8PTG - chains D and R of the 7 polymer chains in the assembly; structure by electron microscopy, 2.90 A resolution.

== Chain D ==
Protein: Transcription termination factor Rho
Source organism: Escherichia coli
Notes: EC 3.6.4.-
Reference sequence: P0AG30 (RHO_ECOLI); residues 1-419 here = UniProt positions 1-419
Amino-acid sequence (419 residues; each row starts with the number of its first residue):
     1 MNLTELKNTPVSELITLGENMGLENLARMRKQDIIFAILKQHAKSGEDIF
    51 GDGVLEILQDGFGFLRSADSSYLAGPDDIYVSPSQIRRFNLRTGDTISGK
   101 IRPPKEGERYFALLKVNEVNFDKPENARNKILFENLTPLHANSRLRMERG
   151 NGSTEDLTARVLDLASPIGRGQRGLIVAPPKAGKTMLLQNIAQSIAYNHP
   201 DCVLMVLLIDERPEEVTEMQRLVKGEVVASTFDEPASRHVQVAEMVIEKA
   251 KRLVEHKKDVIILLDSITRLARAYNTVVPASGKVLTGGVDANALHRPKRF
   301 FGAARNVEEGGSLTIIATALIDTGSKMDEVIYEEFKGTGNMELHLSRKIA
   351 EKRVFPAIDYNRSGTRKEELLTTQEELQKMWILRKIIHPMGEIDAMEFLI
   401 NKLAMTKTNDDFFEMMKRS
Ion coordination: Mg2+: Thr185 (together with ADP)
Residues lining bound ligands:
  - ADP / beryllium trifluoride, molecule 1: Thr158, Pro179, Pro180, Lys181, Ala182, Gly183, Lys184, Thr185, Met186, Arg212, Glu215, Leu320, Phe355
  - ADP / beryllium trifluoride, molecule 2: Lys336, Gly337, Thr365, Arg366, Lys367, Glu369
Swiss-Prot annotation at these positions:
  - region: Gly61 to Arg66 (RNA-binding 1), Asp78 to Tyr80 (RNA-binding 1), Glu108 to Tyr110 (RNA-binding 1), Val284 to Gly288 (RNA-binding 2)
  - binding site (ATP): Gly169 to Gly174, Lys181 to Met186, Arg212
  - site: Lys326 (RNA-binding 2)
  - mutagenesis: Phe62 (F62L/A: Defective for RNA-binding), Phe64 (F64L/A: Defective for RNA-binding), Lys181 (K181Q: Partial loss of ATPase, helicase and termination activity), Lys184 (K184Q: Improves ATPase and helicase activity but reduced termination activity), Cys202 (C202G/S: Does not affect the kinetics of ATP hydrolysis and inhibition by bicyclomycin), Asp265 (D265N: Loss of ATPase activity, helicase and termination activity)
From the paper describing this entry:
  - binding site for rut RNA (chain R): Phe62, Pro83, Ser84, Gln85, Arg87, Arg88, Lys115
  - mutagenesis - R88E: abolished binding to rut RNA (chain R)
  - mutagenesis - K115E: decreased binding to rut RNA (chain R)
  - mutagenesis - F89S: unchanged binding to rut RNA (chain R)
  - self-association interface (contacts with another copy of this molecule): Lys283

== Chain R ==
Molecule: rut RNA
Sequence (99 nucleotides; row label = number of the first residue in the row):
     1 GGGAUAACCCCGCUCUUACACAUUCCAGCCCUGAAAAAGGGCAUCAAAUU
    51 AAACCACACCUAUGGUGUAUGUCAAAUUAAACCACACCUGGCGUGUGGC
Disordered / not traced: 1-8, 15-90

== Interface between chain D and chain R ==
Contacting residue pairs - 10 pairs, chain D then chain R:
  Gly282(D) - G95(R)  base contact
  Val284(D) - G95(R)  hydrogen bond to the sugar
  Val284(D) - U96(R)  sugar contact
  Leu285(D) - U96(R)  sugar contact
  Thr286(D) - G97(R)  phosphate contact
  Gly287(D) - U96(R)  hydrogen bond to the phosphate
  Gly287(D) - G97(R)  hydrogen bond to the phosphate
  Gly288(D) - U96(R)  sugar contact
  Lys326(D) - G97(R)  salt bridge to the phosphate
  Lys326(D) - C99(R)  salt bridge to the phosphate
Other interface residues (no listed pair), chain D (8 interface residues in all): Lys283
Other interface residues (no listed pair), chain R (5 interface residues in all): G98

== In short ==
Chain D and chain R form an interface of 8 and 5 residues respectively, with 3 hydrogen bonds and 2 salt
bridges. Polar pairs include Val284(D)-G95(R), Gly287(D)-U96(R) and Gly287(D)-G97(R). The paper reports a
binding site for rut RNA (chain R) at Phe62(D), Pro83(D) and Ser84(D) among others; R88E of chain D abolishes
binding to rut RNA (chain R); 3 substitutions were tested in all.
Chain D is Transcription termination factor Rho (Escherichia coli) and chain R is rut RNA; the structure,
Structure of the transcription termination factor Rho bound to RNA at the PBS and SBS, was determined by
electron microscopy (same publication as 8PTM, 8PTN, 8PTO and 8PTP).
